PDB entry 1KSF | X-ray diffraction, 2.60 A resolution | chain X

# Chain X
Name: ATP-dependent clp protease ATP-binding subunit clpa
Organism: Escherichia coli
UniProtKB: P0ABH9 (CLPA_ECOLI); numbering as in UniProt (aligned over 1-758)
Chain sequence (758 residues; numbered 1 to 758; the number before each row is that of its first residue):
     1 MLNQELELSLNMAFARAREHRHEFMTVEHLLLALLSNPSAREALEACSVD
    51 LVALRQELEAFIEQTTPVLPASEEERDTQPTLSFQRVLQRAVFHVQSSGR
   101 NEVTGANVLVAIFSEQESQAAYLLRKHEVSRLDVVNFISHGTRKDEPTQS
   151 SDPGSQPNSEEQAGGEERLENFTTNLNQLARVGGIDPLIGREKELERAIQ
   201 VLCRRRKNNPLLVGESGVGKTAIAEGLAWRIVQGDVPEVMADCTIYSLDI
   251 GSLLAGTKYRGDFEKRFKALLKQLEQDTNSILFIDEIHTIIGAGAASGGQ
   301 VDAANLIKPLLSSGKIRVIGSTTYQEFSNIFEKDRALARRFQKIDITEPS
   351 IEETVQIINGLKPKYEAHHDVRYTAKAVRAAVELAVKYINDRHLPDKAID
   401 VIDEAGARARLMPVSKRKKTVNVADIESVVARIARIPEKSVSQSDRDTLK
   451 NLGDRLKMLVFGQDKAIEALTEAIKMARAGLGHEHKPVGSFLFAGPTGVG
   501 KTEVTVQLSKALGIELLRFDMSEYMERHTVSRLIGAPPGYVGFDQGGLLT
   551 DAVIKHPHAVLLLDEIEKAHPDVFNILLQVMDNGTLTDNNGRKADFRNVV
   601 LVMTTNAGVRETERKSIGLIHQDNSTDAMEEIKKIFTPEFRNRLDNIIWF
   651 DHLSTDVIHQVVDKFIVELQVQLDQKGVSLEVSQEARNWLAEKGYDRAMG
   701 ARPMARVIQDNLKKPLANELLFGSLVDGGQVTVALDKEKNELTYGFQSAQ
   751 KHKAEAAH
Not modelled in the structure: 143-167, 252-254, 611-623, 756-758
Construct notes: engineered mutation L169 (Met in P0ABH9)
Bound ions: Mg2+: D520, S522, E565, E639
Residues lining bound ligands:
  - ADP (adenosine-5'-diphosphate), molecule 1: P187, L188, I189, R191, E215, S216, G217, V218, G219, K220, T221, A222, I357, L361, P395, D396, I399
  - ADP, molecule 2: L459, V460, F461, Q463, P496, T497, G498, V499, G500, K501, T502, E503, L653, V661, F665, A701, R702
  - methionine (MET): F24, T26, S83
Curated features (UniProtKB/Swiss-Prot):
  - binding site (ATP): G214 to T221, G495 to T502

# Summary
Bound to chain X: methionine and ADP. D520, S522, E565 and E639 coordinate Mg2+. Curated annotation (UniProt)
lists 16 ATP-binding residues.
Chain X is ATP-dependent clp protease ATP-binding subunit clpa (Escherichia coli); the structure, Crystal
Structure of ClpA, an HSP100 chaperone and regulator of ClpAP protease: Structural basis of differences ...,
was determined by X-ray diffraction together with 1K6K from the same study.
